PDB entry 9D4C | electron microscopy, 2.75 A resolution | chains B and O of the 9 polymer chains in the assembly

[Chain B]
Molecule: Proteasome subunit alpha type-2
From: Saccharomyces cerevisiae
Reference sequence: P23639 (PSA2_YEAST); residues 1-250 here = UniProt positions 1-250
Chain sequence (250 residues; row label = number of the first residue in the row):
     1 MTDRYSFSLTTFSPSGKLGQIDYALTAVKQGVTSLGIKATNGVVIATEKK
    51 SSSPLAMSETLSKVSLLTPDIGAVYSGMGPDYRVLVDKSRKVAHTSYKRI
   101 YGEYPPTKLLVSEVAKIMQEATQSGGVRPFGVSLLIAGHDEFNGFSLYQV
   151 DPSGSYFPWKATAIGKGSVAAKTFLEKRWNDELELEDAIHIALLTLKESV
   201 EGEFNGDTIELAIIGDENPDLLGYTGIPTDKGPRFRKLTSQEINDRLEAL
Disordered / not traced: 1-16
Swiss-Prot annotation at these positions:
  - cross-link: Lys-108 (Glycyl lysine isopeptide (Lys-Gly) (interchain with G-Cter in ubiquitin))

[Chain O]
Molecule: Proteasome activator BLM10
From: Saccharomyces cerevisiae
Reference sequence: P43583 (BLM10_YEAST); residue numbers follow UniProt; this construct covers 1-2143
Chain sequence (2143 residues; each row starts with the number of its first residue):
     1 MTANNDDDIKSPIPITNKTLSQLKRFERSPGRPSSSQGEIKRKKSRLYAA
    51 DGRPHSPLRARSATPTLQDQKLFNGMDSTSLLNERLQHYTLDYVSDRAQH
   101 MKNIYDPSSRWFSRSVRPEFPIEEFLPYKTESHEDQAKYLCHVLVNLYIA
   151 ISSLDIQGLISISSKDLADLKKEVDDLALKTDLFRLSNNTAENDLLGNDI
   201 ADYDDAEGLEDELDEYFDLAGPDFNATGKITAKSATIVNVNHWTNELKNC
   251 LHFDFPVALRKSLATVYYYLSLVQGQKVYRQMHVDMFERLVSLDDDRTNF
   301 TELLQKQGLLLDHQIMLNFLCEFLPYPDPDYARYELSSKEDLQLFRLLLK
   351 HAHNAKPFFDKSKESLLVDTMNFLLSSLAPSTMMAVMPIVTSVVPYHYHI
   401 HSKIIDYFPFCYSIWSSVSANVAIDTHMYDFVGSISKDVHNKILSSEHEK
   451 DVVGVEFGEFGIFTDDQMTFMFNRLQGHLRTDGQIHSYSRTVKPFVYAIN
   501 GSKKDRFFEKLVSLAKAIETFIHPSNNGFWTKPNAKFVHAFIKSYHGRVK
   551 YEEDICARGVTNGICLTSFCHEEIVEIFLNIISLGSQNKNPDIANYYISC
   601 FAYLLELDPSNAYLIYDKILIDLYDTLADQFINSRHRIISSLKQFTRVIR
   651 FIVMDKLYRVHITNVLSMLVSKLDMNDTNLTSNLINGIVSIAAFIPIQDL
   701 TGEDDYISFESDTLPLVQQHFYHIKCGESSKTFRVDDELLNNAFKASTTV
   751 FQSMLKVYVEKIFQLVDVDLEDSLVTKINQTTMILQESMDDKIFNYFASL
   801 LQRNFWSNDSFKEKDPNYELVTIPLAALVRRNNGLSKELVRTLLFHIKEQ
   851 IKRGAGSVRSTSEIQQRDVKLVLYLTALNDVLRQCHESLLEYSDELITFM
   901 KYLYDNVTNPPLDVITSIVIHSALATLCTTEITDCRLFPEDSKIPEKDRW
   951 GGLQFDPRRFDKQHLSFQWHVPSSDEITLSISILESLSEYCINNVEELMK
  1001 APRHDSEYGDMIQKYVLVMTHTLSGSSLLFDPDFNKYRTQSNLSYREKLI
  1051 LLKNIRENNCDPQELDIDIEQIRSGKDDEDYIESKDIEAGLNAGVSDVVQ
  1101 LRDEFPDELIVDEEVVSEMPSGVNTPIAGTHGTDNSAMSSDLAFRDLDIY
  1151 TCNYYFGNTTEEKLQNPQYLQVHRVRARIGHFFHKLYVFLSTNFENNTNM
  1201 FQILLHGLKVWFTDLGQETVFNEDPNAFIDVDFLENVQSLSHVNEPFTRT
  1251 NFAIRANSLHQSRVLLHSTNRKASKLENLLLVDIIQLATSLYPDIYKPAQ
  1301 GTLVHCMKQLVGSYGVVINKIIPSLEKAIKDHDYMKIQVILNVLLIKKIH
  1351 RKLMTDYKDIGRLIFLLIECCRVNELEIGMYADKILTDIVIGIKIPSSVC
  1401 VISDQAFLPLAPPDGTINLQVEAVKLAKKKKREYYLSLLVDLQDKLLDKL
  1451 DNEKDMGWKIRMFILRFVTQIQSNLESKPDKRAVFSIISQISTKHPEIIH
  1501 LVVKSLLSTCNKIISLSDYEYDITRAYKNEFNPSFVEILDTSTTSFPKTF
  1551 TEEMNNFDNPKYFIDLRAYVGWLCWGRLMYVMSPKALKLNLRENELEVLK
  1601 TAGHLLTREFLRDVTMNLVQDNETRGVFSSGNVSFFSLVILLISSGFCEL
  1651 NMSDLFELCESYYNKDDKASMIMSVEIVAGLVCGSKFMSVSDLDKRDTFI
  1701 ENFLAKCLDYELNHDAFEIWSTLAWWLPAVVDLRRSKTFFCHFINADGMF
  1751 DRESDAATHQTSKIYMLRSILMSMEFRAPDVGKLFDELVFDHPYDQVRQA
  1801 VAKLLTTLVQNQSNPSISDPTTLLEAERNDPDGLGLPLKSVPEKVDAYIK
  1851 KQFEIIKNLEDSVVGLNPQQFIKTDYFYRTSTIFYWIKEMARGPNKVLLV
  1901 PYLVDYVLPFLIGLVKHKDVCALASLDPVRLYAGLGYMPIRKNHVAAIVD
  1951 YVCSSNVALSSNQTKLQLAFIQHFLSAELLQLTEEEKNKILEFVVSNLYN
  2001 EQFVEVRVRAASILSDIVHNWKEEQPLLSLIERFAKGLDVNKYTSKERQK
  2051 LSKTDIKIHGNVLGLGAIISAFPYVFPLPPWIPKQLSNLSSWARTSGMTG
  2101 QAAKNTISEFKKVRADTWKFDRASFNTEELEDLEGVLWRSYYA
Disordered / not traced: 1-72, 169-228, 1040-1144
Swiss-Prot annotation at these positions:
  - motif: Tyr-2141 to Ala-2143 (YYX motif)
  - modified residue: Ser-11 (Phosphoserine), Ser-29 (Phosphoserine), Ser-56 (Phosphoserine), Ser-62 (Phosphoserine), Thr-64 (Phosphothreonine), Thr-66 (Phosphothreonine), Ser-1041 (Phosphoserine)
  - mutagenesis: Tyr-1663 to Asn-1664 (Abolishes binding to acetylated histones), Arg-2139 (R2139D: Does not affect binding to the proteasome), Ser-2140 (S2140H: Abolishes binding to the proteasome), Tyr-2141 to Ala-2143 (Loss of function), Tyr-2141 (Y2141M: Does not affect viability in the presence of cycloheximide), Tyr-2142 (Y2142A/V: Loss of function; abolishes binding to the proteasome; Y2142V: Abolishes binding to the proteasome), Ala-2143 (A2143S: Does not affect viability in the presence of cycloheximide)

[Chain B / chain O interface]
Residue-residue contacts (25):
  Lys-50(B) / Glu-863(O)  salt bridge
  Pro-54(B) / Arg-867(O)
  Lys-166(B) / Ser-862(O)  hydrogen bond
  Val-169(B) / Asp-1294(O)
  Ala-170(B) / Tyr-1292(O)
  Ala-170(B) / Asp-1294(O)
  Thr-173(B) / Leu-1291(O)
  Thr-173(B) / Tyr-1292(O)
  Thr-173(B) / Pro-1293(O)
  Phe-174(B) / Tyr-1292(O)
  Glu-176(B) / Met-1335(O)
  Lys-177(B) / Leu-1291(O)
  Lys-177(B) / Tyr-1292(O)
  Lys-197(B) / His-1004(O)
  Glu-198(B) / Asn-1196(O)  hydrogen bond
  Glu-198(B) / Asn-1197(O)
  Val-200(B) / Arg-859(O)  hydrogen bond (backbone-side chain)
  Val-200(B) / Thr-861(O)
  Val-200(B) / Ser-1006(O)
  Glu-201(B) / Arg-859(O)  hydrogen bond (backbone-side chain)
  Glu-201(B) / Ser-860(O)
  Glu-201(B) / Thr-861(O)  hydrogen bond (backbone-backbone)
  Glu-201(B) / Ser-862(O)
  Gly-202(B) / Arg-859(O)  hydrogen bond (backbone-side chain)
  Glu-248(B) / Arg-1003(O)  hydrogen bond (backbone-side chain)
Also at the interface, not in a pair above, chain B (16 interface residues in all): Phe-204
Also at the interface, not in a pair above, chain O (17 interface residues in all): Thr-1198

[Overview]
16 residues of chain B face 17 of chain O across their interface, with 7 hydrogen bonds and 1 salt bridge.
Polar contacts include Lys-50(B)/Glu-863(O), Lys-166(B)/Ser-862(O) and Glu-198(B)/Asn-1196(O). Curated
annotation (UniProt) lists 7 mutagenesis sites on chain O.
Here chain B is Proteasome subunit alpha type-2 and chain O is Proteasome activator BLM10, both from
Saccharomyces cerevisiae. Entry 9D4C (Proteasome core particle assembly intermediate Blm10:alpha-ring purified
from Saccharomyces cerevisiae) was determined by electron microscopy.
